9S46 - chain A; structure by X-ray diffraction, 1.45 A resolution.

Chain A:
Name: NAD-dependent protein deacetylase sirtuin-2
From: Homo sapiens
Notes: EC 2.3.1.286, 2.3.1.-
Reference sequence: Q8IXJ6 (SIR2_HUMAN); residue numbers follow UniProt; this construct covers 56-356
Chain sequence (302 residues; each row starts with the number of its first residue):
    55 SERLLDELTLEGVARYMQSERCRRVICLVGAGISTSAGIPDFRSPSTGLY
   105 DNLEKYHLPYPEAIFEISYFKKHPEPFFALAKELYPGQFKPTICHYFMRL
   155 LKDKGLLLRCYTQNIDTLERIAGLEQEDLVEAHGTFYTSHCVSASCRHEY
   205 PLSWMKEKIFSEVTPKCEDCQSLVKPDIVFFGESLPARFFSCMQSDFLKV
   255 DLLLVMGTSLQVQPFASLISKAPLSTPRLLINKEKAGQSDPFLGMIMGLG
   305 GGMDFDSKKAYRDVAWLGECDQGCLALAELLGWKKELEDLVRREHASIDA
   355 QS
Disordered / not traced: 104-106, 303
Differences from the reference sequence: expression tag (55)
Bound ions: Zn2+: C195, C200, C221, C224
Residues lining bound ligands: A1JLK (N-[2-chloranyl-4-[[3-[2-(4,6-dimethylpyrimidin-2-yl)sulfanylethanoylamino]phenyl]methoxy]phenyl]-1-methyl-pyrazole-4-carboxamide): I93, P94, F96, R97, F119, F131, L134, A135, L138, Y139, P140, F143, I169, D170, T171, H187, F190, L206, I232, V233, F234, F235, L239, V266, Q267, P268
Swiss-Prot annotation at these positions:
  - active site: H187 (Proton acceptor)
  - binding site (NAD(+)): A85 to T89, D95 to R97, Q167 to D170, T262, S263, N286 to E288, C324
  - binding site (Zn(2+)): C195, C200, C221, C224
  - modified residue (Phosphoserine): S100, S207
  - mutagenesis: R97 (R97A: No effect on deacetylase activity), S98 (S98A: Inhibits deacetylase activity), S100 (S100A: Reduces deacetylase activity), E116 (E116A: Reduces binding for the peptide inhibitor S2iL5), E120 (E120A: Reduces binding for the peptide inhibitor S2iL5), Q167 (Q167A: Reduces deacetylase activity. Inhibits the block of entry to chromosome condensation and subsequent hyperploidy cell formation in response to mitotic stress ...), N168 (N168A: Abolishes deacetylation of alpha-tubulin. Inhibits deacetylation of histone H3 at 'Lys-18' ...), D170 (D170A/N: Reduces deacetylase activity), H187 (H187Y/A: Inhibits deacetylase activity toward histone, alpha-tubulin, FZR1 and CDC20. No effect on CDK2-dependent phosphorylation ...), F244 (F244A: Strongly reduces binding for the peptide inhibitor S2iL5), Q265 (Q265A: Reduces binding for the peptide inhibitor S2iL5), S271 (S271A: Reduces binding for the peptide inhibitor S2iL5), 5 further mutagenesis entries in UniProt
What the authors report for this chain:
  - binding site for A1JLK: F96, R97, V233, F235
  - conformationally variable residues (order/disorder transition): F96, R97, Y104 to N106, H187
  - catalytic residues: H187

Summary:
Chain A binds compound A1JLK. The Zn2+ site is built by C195, C200, C221 and C224. From UniProt: active-site
residue H187, 18 NAD+-binding residues, 4 Zn2+-binding residues and 17 mutagenesis sites. From the paper: the
catalytic residue H187; a binding site for A1JLK at F96, R97 and V233 among others.
Chain A is NAD-dependent protein deacetylase sirtuin-2 (Homo sapiens); the structure, Human SIRT2 in Complex
with RW-78, was determined by X-ray diffraction (same publication as 9S44 and 9S48).
